Entry 1QO0 (X-ray diffraction, 2.25 A resolution); this record covers chains A and D of the 4 polymer chains in the assembly.

# Chain A
Protein: AMIC
Organism: Pseudomonas aeruginosa
Notes: fragment: amide receptor
UniProt: P27017 (AMIC_PSEAE); residues 7-379 here correspond to UniProt positions 6-378 (UniProt number = residue number - 1)
Amino-acid sequence (385 residues; each row starts with the number of its first residue):
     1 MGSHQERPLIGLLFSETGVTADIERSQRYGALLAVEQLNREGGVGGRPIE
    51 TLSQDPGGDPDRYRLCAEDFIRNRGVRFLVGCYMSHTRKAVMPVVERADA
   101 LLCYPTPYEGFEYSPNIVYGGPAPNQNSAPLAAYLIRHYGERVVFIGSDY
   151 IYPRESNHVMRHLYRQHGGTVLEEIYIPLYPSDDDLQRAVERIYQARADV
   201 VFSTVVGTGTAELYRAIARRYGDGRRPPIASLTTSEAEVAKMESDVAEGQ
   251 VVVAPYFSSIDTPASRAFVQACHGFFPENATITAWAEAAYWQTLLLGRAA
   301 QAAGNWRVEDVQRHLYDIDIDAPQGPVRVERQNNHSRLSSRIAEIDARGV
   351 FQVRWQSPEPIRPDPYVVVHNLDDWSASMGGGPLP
Not modelled in the structure: 1-6, 380-385
Differences from the reference sequence: conflict Q27 (His26 in P27017), R28 (Ala27 in P27017)
Residues lining bound ligands: butyramide (BMD): Y83, M84, S85, Y104, T106, P107, Y108, E109, Y150, Y152, V206, T233

# Chain D
Protein: AMIR
Organism: Pseudomonas aeruginosa
Notes: fragment: amide receptor/negative regulator
UniProt: P10932 (AMIR_PSEAE); residue numbers follow UniProt; this construct covers 2-190
Amino-acid sequence (196 residues; row label = number of the first residue in the row):
     1 MSANSLLGSLRELQVLVLNPPGEVSDALVLQLIRIGCSVRQCWPPPEAFD
    51 VPVDVVFTSIFQNRHHDEIAALLAAGTPRTTLVALVEYESPAVLSQIIEL
   101 ECHGVITQPLDAHRVLPVLVSARRISEEMAKLKQKTEQLQDRIAGQARIN
   151 QAKVLLMQRHGWDEREAHQHLSREAMKRREPILKIAQELLGNEPSA
Not modelled in the structure: 1, 191-196
Differences from the reference sequence: conflict R64 (Gly in P10932)

# Interface between chain A and chain D
Pairs across the interface (19; chain A residue first):
  S85(A) with Y88(D)
  H86(A) with Y88(D)
  K89(A) with E87(D); Y88(D)
  E109(A) with Y88(D)
  F111(A) with E89(D); S90(D); P91(D)
  I151(A) with Q62(D); Y88(D); V93(D), hydrophobic
  R154(A) with Q62(D)
  E155(A) with S90(D), hydrogen bond; P91(D); A92(D), hydrogen bond (side chain-backbone); V93(D), hydrogen bond (side chain-backbone)
  H158(A) with P91(D); A92(D)
  Y366(A) with E89(D), hydrogen bond
Also at the interface, not in a pair above, chain A (14 interface residues in all): P93, R97, E112, D149
Also at the interface, not in a pair above, chain D (10 interface residues in all): S95, P109

# In short
14 residues of chain A face 10 of chain D across their interface; the contacts include 4 hydrogen bonds. Among
the polar pairs are E155(A)-S90(D), E155(A)-A92(D) and E155(A)-V93(D). Chain A binds butyramide.
Here chain A is AMIC and chain D is AMIR, both from Pseudomonas aeruginosa. Entry 1QO0 (Amide receptor of the
amidase operon of Pseudomonas aeruginosa (AmiC) complexed with the negative regulator AmiR) was determined by
X-ray diffraction.
